8T2F - chains C and D of the 8 polymer chains in the assembly; structure by electron microscopy, 3.80 A resolution.

Chain C (and D):
Protein: Transmembrane protein gp41
Organism: Human immunodeficiency virus 1
Notes: chain D of this document is another copy of the same molecule, construct and numbering; everything in this record applies to it too
Amino-acid sequence (153 residues; each row starts with the number of its first residue):
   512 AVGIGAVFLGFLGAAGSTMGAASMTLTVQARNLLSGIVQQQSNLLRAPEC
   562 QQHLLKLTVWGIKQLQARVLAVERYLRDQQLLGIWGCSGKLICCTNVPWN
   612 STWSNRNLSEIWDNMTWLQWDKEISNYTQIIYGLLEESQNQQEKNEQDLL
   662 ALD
Disordered / not traced: 512-521, 547-571, 650-664 (chain D: 512-521, 548-570, 661-664)
Cystine bridges: Cys598-Cys604
Covalent attachments: N-acetylglucosamine (NAG) linked to Asn637
Reported in the primary citation:
  - mutagenesis - N611A: increased binding to experimental group

Interface between chain C and chain D:
Pairs across the interface (17; chain C residue first):
  Ile573(C) with Ile573(D), hydrophobic; Leu576(D), hydrophobic
  Leu576(C) with Leu576(D), hydrophobic
  Gln577(C) with Leu576(D)
  Val580(C) with Val580(D), hydrophobic
  Glu584(C) with Arg579(D)
  Leu587(C) with Leu545(D); Val583(D), hydrophobic
  Arg588(C) with Leu545(D), hydrogen bond (side chain-backbone); Ser546(D); Gly547(D)
  Gln591(C) with Arg542(D), hydrogen bond (side chain-backbone); Asn543(D); Leu544(D); Leu545(D); Tyr586(D)
  Ile595(C) with Arg542(D)
Interface residues without a listed pair, chain C (10 interface residues in all): Val583
Interface residues without a listed pair, chain D (13 interface residues in all): Leu587

Overview:
The interface between chain C and chain D involves 10 residues on one side and 13 on the other; the contacts
include 2 hydrogen bonds. Among the polar pairs are Arg588(C)-Leu545(D) and Gln591(C)-Arg542(D). Covalently
linked N-acetylglucosamine: at Asn637(C). From the paper: N611A of chain C increases binding to experimental
group.
Both chains are Transmembrane protein gp41 (Human immunodeficiency virus 1). Entry 8T2F (BG505 Boost2
SOSIP.664 in complex with NHP polyclonal antibody N289) was determined by electron microscopy (same
publication as 8T2E, 8SWV, 8SWW and 8SWX).
